Entry 8XA1 (electron microscopy, 4.80 A resolution (low resolution: residue-level contacts below are approximate; hydrogen-bond / salt-bridge calls are withheld)); this record covers chains G and P of the 8 polymer chains in the assembly.

# Chain G
Name: Tri2A
Organism: Human alphaherpesvirus 3
Amino-acid sequence (297 residues; row label = number of the first residue in the row; note: 16 numbers in that range are skipped by the numbering (no residue carries them; nothing is unmodelled there)):
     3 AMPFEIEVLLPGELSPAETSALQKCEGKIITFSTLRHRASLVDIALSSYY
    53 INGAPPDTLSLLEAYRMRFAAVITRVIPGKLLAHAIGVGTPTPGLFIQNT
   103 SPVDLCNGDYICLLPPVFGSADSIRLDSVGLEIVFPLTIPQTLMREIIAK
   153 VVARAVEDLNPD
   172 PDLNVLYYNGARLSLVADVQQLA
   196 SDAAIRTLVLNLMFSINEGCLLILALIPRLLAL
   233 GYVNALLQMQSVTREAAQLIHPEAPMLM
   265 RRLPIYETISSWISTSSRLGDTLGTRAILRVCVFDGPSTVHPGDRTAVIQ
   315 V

# Chain P
Name: Tri2B
Organism: Human alphaherpesvirus 3
Amino-acid sequence (307 residues; each row starts with the number of its first residue; note: 6 numbers in that range are skipped by the numbering (no residue carries them; nothing is unmodelled there)):
     3 AMPFEIEVLLPGEISPAETSALQKCEGKIITFSTLRHRASLVDIALSSYY
    53 INGAPPDTLSLLEAYRMRFAAVITRVIPGKLLAHAIGVGTPTPGLFIQNT
   103 SPVDLCNGDYICLLPPVFGSADEIRLDSVGLEIVFPLTIPQTLMREIIAK
   153 VVARAVERTAAG
   166 RTPGELPGADVICYNGRRYELETNLQHRDGSDAAIRTLVLNLMFSINEGT
   216 TLILTLITRLLVQGAHDGYVNLLIQTANCVRETGQ
   256 PMPRIQDGHRRFPIYEAISSWISTSSRLGDTLGTRAILRVCVFDGPSTVH
   306 PGDRTAVIQV

# Chain G / chain P interface
Contacting residue pairs - 97 pairs, chain G then chain P:
  Phe6(G) - Phe298(P)
  Thr36(G) - Val297(P)
  Leu37(G) - Phe298(P)
  Arg38(G) - Phe298(P)
  Leu61(G) - Tyr234(P)
  Arg68(G) - Gly110(P)
  Arg68(G) - Tyr112(P)
  Arg68(G) - Arg294(P)
  Met69(G) - Cys108(P)
  Met69(G) - Asn109(P)
  Met69(G) - Gly110(P)
  Met69(G) - Asp111(P)
  Met69(G) - Arg294(P)
  Arg70(G) - Arg294(P)
  Phe71(G) - Asn109(P)
  Phe71(G) - Gly110(P)
  Phe71(G) - Arg294(P)
  Phe71(G) - Val295(P)
  Phe71(G) - Cys296(P)
  Gly89(G) - Ile313(P)
  Val90(G) - Cys296(P)
  Val90(G) - Phe298(P)
  Arg147(G) - Ile277(P)
  Glu148(G) - Tyr270(P)
  Ile150(G) - Ile273(P)
  Ile150(G) - Ile277(P)
  Ala151(G) - Tyr270(P)
  Ala151(G) - Ile273(P)
  Lys152(G) - Tyr270(P)
  Ala155(G) - Ile269(P)
  Val158(G) - Arg224(P)
  Asn162(G) - Leu221(P)
  Asn162(G) - Arg224(P)
  Pro172(G) - His264(P)
  Pro172(G) - Phe267(P)
  Pro172(G) - Pro268(P)
  Asp173(G) - Phe267(P)
  Leu174(G) - Phe267(P)
  Leu174(G) - Ile269(P)
  Thr202(G) - Tyr234(P)
  Leu205(G) - Tyr234(P)
  Leu205(G) - Val235(P)
  Leu205(G) - Leu238(P)
  Asn206(G) - Tyr234(P)
  Asn206(G) - Leu237(P)
  Leu207(G) - Trp276(P)
  Met208(G) - Ile218(P)
  Met208(G) - Leu221(P)
  Met208(G) - Arg224(P)
  Met208(G) - Leu225(P)
  Met208(G) - Leu238(P)
  Phe209(G) - Leu225(P)
  Phe209(G) - Leu238(P)
  Phe209(G) - Ile239(P)
  Phe209(G) - Val245(P)
  Ser210(G) - Trp276(P)
  Ile211(G) - Trp276(P)
  Asn212(G) - Ile218(P)
  Asn212(G) - Leu219(P)
  Glu213(G) - Leu221(P)
  Glu213(G) - Ile222(P)
  Glu213(G) - Leu225(P)
  Glu213(G) - Cys244(P)
  Glu213(G) - Val245(P)
  Leu216(G) - Cys244(P)
  Leu216(G) - Glu247(P)
  Leu216(G) - Thr248(P)
  Leu217(G) - Leu207(P)
  Leu221(G) - Val204(P)
  Val235(G) - Asp197(P)
  Val235(G) - Ile200(P)
  Glu247(G) - Met208(P)
  Gln250(G) - Ile211(P)
  Pro254(G) - Leu219(P)
  Pro257(G) - Leu219(P)
  Met258(G) - Thr248(P)
  Leu259(G) - Thr248(P)
  Leu259(G) - Gln250(P)
  Met260(G) - Thr248(P)
  Tyr270(G) - Val158(P)
  Tyr270(G) - Glu159(P)
  Glu271(G) - Ala242(P)
  Thr272(G) - Ala242(P)
  Thr272(G) - Asn243(P)
  Thr272(G) - Cys244(P)
  Ile277(G) - Arg147(P)
  Ile277(G) - Ala151(P)
  Ile277(G) - Lys152(P)
  Ser278(G) - Arg147(P)
  Ser278(G) - Glu148(P)
  Ser278(G) - Lys152(P)
  Ser280(G) - Trp276(P)
  Ser280(G) - Leu283(P)
  Ser281(G) - Arg147(P)
  Arg282(G) - Leu237(P)
  Arg290(G) - Gln314(P)
  Arg290(G) - Val315(P)
Other interface residues (no listed pair), chain G (68 interface residues in all): Tyr67, Val154, Leu161, Gly214, Leu225, Leu228, His253, Arg265, Arg266, Pro268, Ile269, Ile273, Ser275, Trp276, Gly284, Asp285
Other interface residues (no listed pair), chain P (66 interface residues in all): Gln143, Ile150, Ala155, Ala162, Thr167, Leu203, Ser210, Thr215, Thr216, Gln228, Ser281, Arg282, Asp299, Ser302

# Summary
68 residues of chain G and 66 residues of chain P are in contact.
Here chain G is Tri2A and chain P is Tri2B, both from Human alphaherpesvirus 3. Entry 8XA1 (Portal vertex
capsomer of VZV B-capsid) was determined by electron microscopy (same publication as 8X9W, 8X9X, 8X9Y, 8X9Z,
8XA0, 8XA2 and 8XA3).
